PDB entry 7PBU | electron microscopy, 3.30 A resolution | chains C and I of the 12 polymer chains in the assembly

Chain C:
Molecule: Holliday junction ATP-dependent DNA helicase RuvA
Organism: Salmonella typhimurium
Notes: EC 3.6.4.12
Reference sequence: A0A0M0QTS9 (A0A0M0QTS9_SALTM); numbering as in UniProt (aligned over 2-133)
Amino-acid sequence (133 residues; numbered 1 to 133; the number before each row is that of its first residue):
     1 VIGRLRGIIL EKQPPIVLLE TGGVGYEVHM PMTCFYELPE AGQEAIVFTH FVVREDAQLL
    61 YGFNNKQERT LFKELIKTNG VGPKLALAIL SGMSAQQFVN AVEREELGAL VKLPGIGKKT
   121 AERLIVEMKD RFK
Sequence notes: expression tag (1)

Chain I:
Molecule: Holliday junction
Sequence (17 nucleotides; numbered 1 to 17; the number before each row is that of its first residue):
     1 CTATTCTTTA AAGAATA

Chain C / chain I interface:
Contacting residue pairs (7; chain C residue first):
  Asn79(C) with DT9(I), phosphate contact; DA10(I), phosphate contact
  Gly80(C) with DT9(I), hydrogen bond to the phosphate
  Gly82(C) with DT8(I), hydrogen bond to the phosphate
  Pro83(C) with DT8(I), phosphate contact
  Lys84(C) with DC6(I), phosphate contact; DT7(I), salt bridge to the phosphate
Other interface residues (no listed pair), chain C (8 interface residues in all): Thr78, Val81, Leu85

In short:
The interface between chain C and chain I involves 8 residues on one side and 5 on the other; the contacts
include 2 hydrogen bonds and 1 salt bridge. Among the polar pairs are Gly80(C)-DT9(I), Gly82(C)-DT8(I) and
Lys84(C)-DT7(I).
Here chain C is Holliday junction ATP-dependent DNA helicase RuvA (Salmonella typhimurium) and chain I is
Holliday junction. Entry 7PBU (RuvAB branch migration motor complexed to the Holliday junction - RuvA-HJ core
[t2 dataset]) was determined by electron microscopy together with 7PBL, 7PBM, 7PBN, 7PBO, 7PBP, 7PBQ and 3
further entries from the same study.
